PDB entry 8JP3 | electron microscopy, 2.73 A resolution | chains B and C of the 3 polymer chains in the assembly

[Chain B (and C)]
Name: Fucoxanthin chlorophyll a/c protein 8
Source organism: Thalassiosira pseudonana CCMP1335
Notes: chain C of this document is another copy of the same molecule, construct and numbering; everything in this record applies to it too
UniProt: B8BS67 (B8BS67_THAPS); residue numbers follow UniProt; this construct covers 30-209
Sequence (180 residues; each row starts with the number of its first residue):
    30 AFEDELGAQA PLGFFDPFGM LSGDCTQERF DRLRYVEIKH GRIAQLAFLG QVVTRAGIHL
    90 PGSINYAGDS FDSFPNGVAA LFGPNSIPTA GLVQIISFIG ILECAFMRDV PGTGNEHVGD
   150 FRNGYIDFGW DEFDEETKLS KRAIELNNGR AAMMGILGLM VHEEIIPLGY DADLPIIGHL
Ion coordination: chlorophyll a Mg site 1 near Pro46 (its only coordinating residue here); chlorophyll a Mg site 2 near Glu66 (its only coordinating residue here); Chlorophyll c2 Mg near Gln123 (its only coordinating residue here)
Residues lining bound ligands:
  - Fucoxanthin (A86; (3S,3'S,5R,5'R,6S,6'R,8'R)-3,5'-dihydroxy-8-oxo-6',7'-didehydro-5,5',6,6',7,8-hexahydro-5,6-epoxy-beta,beta-caroten-3'- yl acetate), molecule 1: Gln38, Ala39, Leu41, Asn176, Arg179, Ala180, Met183, Tyr199
  - Fucoxanthin (A86), molecule 2: Phe44, Pro46, Phe47, His69, Ile72, Ala73, Ala76, Gln80, Asn105, Gly106, Val107, Ala109, Leu110, Met182, Met183, Ile185, Leu186, Met189
  - Fucoxanthin (A86), molecule 3: Met49, Arg58, Leu62, Leu186, Met189, Val190, Glu193, Ile194, Leu197
  - Fucoxanthin (A86), molecule 4: Lys68, Ile72, Leu75, Ser92, Ile93, Asn94, Tyr95, Phe100, Ile124, Phe127, Ile128, Leu131, Glu132, Met136, Phe150
  - Fucoxanthin (A86), molecule 5: Gln74, Leu75, Phe77, Leu78, Phe157, Asn177, Ala180, Ala181, Met183, Gly184, Gly187, Leu188, Leu203, Pro204, Ile206
  - Fucoxanthin (A86), molecule 6: Val81, Arg84, Ala85, Lys170, Ile205, Ile206
  - Fucoxanthin (A86), molecule 7: Glu132, Cys133, Arg137
  - Fucoxanthin (A86), molecule 8: Ala134, Phe135, Met136, Arg137, Val139, Thr142, Phe150, Arg151, Asn152, Tyr154, Ile155, Phe157, Phe162, Lys170
  - chlorophyll a (CLA), molecule 1: Phe31, Glu34, Leu35, Gly36, Ala37, Leu41, Gly42, Phe43, Phe44, Asp45, Phe47, Met49, Leu50, Phe59, Leu62, Arg63, Val65, Glu66, His69, Arg179, Met182, Met183
  - chlorophyll a (CLA), molecule 2: Gln38, Ala39, Pro40, Ser169, Ala172, Ile173, Asn176, Asn177, Ala180
  - chlorophyll a (CLA), molecule 3: Phe43, Phe44, Asp45, Pro46, Phe47, Gly48
  - chlorophyll a (CLA), molecule 4: Arg61, Tyr64, Val65, Lys68, His69, Ile72, Ile125, Ile128, Gly129, Glu132
  - chlorophyll a (CLA), molecule 5: Arg71, Gln74, Leu75, Met136, His146, Gly148, Asp149, Phe150, Arg151, Asp156, Phe157, Gly158, Trp159, Phe162, Lys170, Arg171, Ile173, Glu174, Asn177
  - chlorophyll a (CLA), molecule 6: Ile72, Leu75, Ala76, Leu78, Gly79, Val82, Thr83, Ile87, His88, Leu89, Ile93, Phe100, Phe103, Ala109, Leu110, Ile116, Ile124, Leu131, Phe135, Met136, Ile155
  - chlorophyll a (CLA), molecule 7: Thr118, Ala119, Val122, Gln123, Ser126
  - chlorophyll a (CLA), molecule 8: Ile130, Ala134, Phe135
  - chlorophyll a (CLA), molecule 9: Met183, Leu186, Gly187, Val190, His191, Ile194, Tyr199, Asp200, Ala201, Asp202, Leu203, Pro204
  - chlorophyll a (CLA), molecule 10: Leu186, Val190, Ile194, Leu197, Tyr199
  - Chlorophyll c1 (KC1): Phe77, Leu78, Lys170, Ile173, Asn177, Ala180
  - Chlorophyll c2 (KC2), molecule 1: Arg58, Arg61, Leu62, Val65, His69
  - Chlorophyll c2 (KC2), molecule 2: Ile93, Asn94, Tyr95, Pro117, Ala119, Gly120, Gln123, Ile124, Phe127

[How chain B and chain C interact]
Pairs across the interface (12):
  Phe47(B) - Ile130(C)  hydrophobic
  Phe47(B) - Cys133(C)
  Phe47(B) - Ala134(C)
  Gly48(B) - Arg137(C)  hydrogen bond (backbone-side chain)
  Met49(B) - Cys133(C)
  Met49(B) - Arg137(C)
  Ser51(B) - Arg137(C)  hydrogen bond
  Ser51(B) - Val139(C)
  Gly52(B) - Val139(C)
  Gly52(B) - Pro140(C)
  Asp53(B) - Pro140(C)  hydrogen bond (backbone-backbone)
  Asp53(B) - Gly141(C)
Also at the interface, not in a pair above, chain B (7 interface residues in all): Cys54

[In short]
Chain B and chain C each contribute 7 residues to their interface, with 3 hydrogen bonds. Among the polar
pairs are Gly48(B)-Arg137(C), Ser51(B)-Arg137(C) and Asp53(B)-Pro140(C). Bound to chain B: 8 copies of
Fucoxanthin, 10 copies of chlorophyll a, Chlorophyll c2 and Chlorophyll c1.
Chain B and chain C are both Fucoxanthin chlorophyll a/c protein 8 (Thalassiosira pseudonana CCMP1335); the
structure, FCP trimer in diatom Thalassiosira pseudonana, was determined by electron microscopy together with
8WCK and 8WCL from the same study.
